3TJ8 - chains A and B; structure by X-ray diffraction, 1.59 A resolution.

== Chain A (and B) ==
Molecule: Urease accessory protein ureE
From: Helicobacter pylori
Notes: chain B of this document is another copy of the same molecule, construct and numbering; everything in this record applies to it too
Reference sequence: Q09064 (UREE_HELPY); residue numbers follow UniProt; this construct covers 1-170
Amino-acid sequence (170 residues; numbered 1 to 170; the number before each row is that of its first residue):
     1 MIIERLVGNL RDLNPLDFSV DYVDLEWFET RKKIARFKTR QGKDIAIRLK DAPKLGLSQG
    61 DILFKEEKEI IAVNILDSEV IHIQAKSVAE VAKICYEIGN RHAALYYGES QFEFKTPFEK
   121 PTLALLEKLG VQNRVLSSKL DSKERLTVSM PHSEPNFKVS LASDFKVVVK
Not modelled in the structure: 150-170 (chain B: 153-170)
Metal / ion sites: Ni2+: H102 (shared with H102(B), H152(B) of chain B)
What the authors report for this chain:
  - Ni2+ coordination: E4, H102, H152
  - self-association interface (contacts with another copy of this molecule); pairs are residue here / residue on that copy: A89-Q111 (hydrogen bond), Y96-A103 (hydrogen bond), E97-S149 (hydrogen bond), N100-H102 (hydrogen bond), V88, V91
  - mutagenesis - H152A: decreased binding to Ni2+

== Interface between chain A and chain B ==
Residue-residue contacts - 59 pairs, chain A then chain B:
  V88(A) - V88(B)  hydrophobic
  V88(A) - V91(B)  hydrophobic
  V88(A) - Q111(B)  hydrogen bond (backbone-side chain)
  V88(A) - F112(B)  hydrophobic
  A89(A) - Y107(B)  hydrogen bond (backbone-side chain)
  A89(A) - Q111(B)  hydrogen bond (backbone-side chain)
  A92(A) - V91(B)  hydrophobic
  A92(A) - C95(B)
  A92(A) - F114(B)  hydrophobic
  A92(A) - L146(B)
  K93(A) - Y107(B)
  C95(A) - A92(B)
  C95(A) - C95(B)  hydrophobic
  C95(A) - Y96(B)
  Y96(A) - C95(B)
  Y96(A) - G99(B)
  Y96(A) - A103(B)  hydrogen bond (side chain-backbone)
  Y96(A) - A104(B)
  Y96(A) - L105(B)  hydrophobic
  Y96(A) - L146(B)
  Y96(A) - T147(B)
  Y96(A) - V148(B)  hydrophobic
  E97(A) - T147(B)
  E97(A) - V148(B)
  E97(A) - S149(B)  hydrogen bond (side chain-backbone)
  G99(A) - Y96(B)
  G99(A) - G99(B)
  G99(A) - N100(B)  hydrogen bond (backbone-backbone)
  N100(A) - G99(B)  hydrogen bond (backbone-backbone)
  N100(A) - H102(B)  hydrogen bond
  N100(A) - V148(B)
  N100(A) - H152(B)
  R101(A) - M150(B)  hydrogen bond (side chain-backbone)
  R101(A) - P151(B)
  R101(A) - H152(B)
  H102(A) - N100(B)  hydrogen bond
  H102(A) - H102(B)  hydrogen bond
  H102(A) - H152(B)  hydrogen bond
  A103(A) - Y96(B)  hydrogen bond (backbone-side chain)
  A104(A) - Y96(B)
  L105(A) - Y96(B)  hydrophobic
  Y107(A) - A89(B)  hydrogen bond (side chain-backbone)
  Y107(A) - K93(B)
  Q111(A) - V88(B)
  F114(A) - A92(B)  hydrophobic
  P121(A) - M150(B)
  A124(A) - M150(B)
  L125(A) - S149(B)
  L125(A) - M150(B)  hydrophobic
  L129(A) - S149(B)
  L146(A) - A92(B)
  L146(A) - Y96(B)
  T147(A) - K93(B)  hydrogen bond (backbone-side chain)
  T147(A) - E97(B)
  V148(A) - E97(B)
  V148(A) - N100(B)
  S149(A) - E97(B)  hydrogen bond
  S149(A) - R101(B)  hydrogen bond (backbone-side chain)
  S149(A) - L129(B)
Other interface residues (no listed pair), chain A (29 interface residues in all): S87, V91, I98, F112
Other interface residues (no listed pair), chain B (29 interface residues in all): I98, L125

== Summary ==
The chain A/chain B interface involves 29 residues from each chain; the contacts include 17 hydrogen bonds.
Polar pairs include V88(A)-Q111(B), A89(A)-Y107(B) and A89(A)-Q111(B). The paper reports that H152A of chain A
reduces binding to Ni2+; Ni2+ coordination by E4(A), H102(A) and H152(A).
Both chains are Urease accessory protein ureE (Helicobacter pylori). Entry 3TJ8 (Crystal structure of
Helicobacter pylori UreE bound to Ni2+) was determined by X-ray diffraction (same publication as 3TJ9 and
3TJA).
